5W9H - chains G and q of the 12 polymer chains in the assembly; structure by electron microscopy, 4.00 A resolution.

Chain G (and q):
Name: Mers S
Source organism: Middle East respiratory syndrome-related coronavirus
Notes: chain q of this document is another copy of the same molecule, construct and numbering; everything in this record applies to it too
UniProtKB: W5ZZF5 (W5ZZF5_9BETC); residues 1-1291 here = UniProt positions 1-1291
Amino-acid sequence (1329 residues; each row starts with the number of its first residue):
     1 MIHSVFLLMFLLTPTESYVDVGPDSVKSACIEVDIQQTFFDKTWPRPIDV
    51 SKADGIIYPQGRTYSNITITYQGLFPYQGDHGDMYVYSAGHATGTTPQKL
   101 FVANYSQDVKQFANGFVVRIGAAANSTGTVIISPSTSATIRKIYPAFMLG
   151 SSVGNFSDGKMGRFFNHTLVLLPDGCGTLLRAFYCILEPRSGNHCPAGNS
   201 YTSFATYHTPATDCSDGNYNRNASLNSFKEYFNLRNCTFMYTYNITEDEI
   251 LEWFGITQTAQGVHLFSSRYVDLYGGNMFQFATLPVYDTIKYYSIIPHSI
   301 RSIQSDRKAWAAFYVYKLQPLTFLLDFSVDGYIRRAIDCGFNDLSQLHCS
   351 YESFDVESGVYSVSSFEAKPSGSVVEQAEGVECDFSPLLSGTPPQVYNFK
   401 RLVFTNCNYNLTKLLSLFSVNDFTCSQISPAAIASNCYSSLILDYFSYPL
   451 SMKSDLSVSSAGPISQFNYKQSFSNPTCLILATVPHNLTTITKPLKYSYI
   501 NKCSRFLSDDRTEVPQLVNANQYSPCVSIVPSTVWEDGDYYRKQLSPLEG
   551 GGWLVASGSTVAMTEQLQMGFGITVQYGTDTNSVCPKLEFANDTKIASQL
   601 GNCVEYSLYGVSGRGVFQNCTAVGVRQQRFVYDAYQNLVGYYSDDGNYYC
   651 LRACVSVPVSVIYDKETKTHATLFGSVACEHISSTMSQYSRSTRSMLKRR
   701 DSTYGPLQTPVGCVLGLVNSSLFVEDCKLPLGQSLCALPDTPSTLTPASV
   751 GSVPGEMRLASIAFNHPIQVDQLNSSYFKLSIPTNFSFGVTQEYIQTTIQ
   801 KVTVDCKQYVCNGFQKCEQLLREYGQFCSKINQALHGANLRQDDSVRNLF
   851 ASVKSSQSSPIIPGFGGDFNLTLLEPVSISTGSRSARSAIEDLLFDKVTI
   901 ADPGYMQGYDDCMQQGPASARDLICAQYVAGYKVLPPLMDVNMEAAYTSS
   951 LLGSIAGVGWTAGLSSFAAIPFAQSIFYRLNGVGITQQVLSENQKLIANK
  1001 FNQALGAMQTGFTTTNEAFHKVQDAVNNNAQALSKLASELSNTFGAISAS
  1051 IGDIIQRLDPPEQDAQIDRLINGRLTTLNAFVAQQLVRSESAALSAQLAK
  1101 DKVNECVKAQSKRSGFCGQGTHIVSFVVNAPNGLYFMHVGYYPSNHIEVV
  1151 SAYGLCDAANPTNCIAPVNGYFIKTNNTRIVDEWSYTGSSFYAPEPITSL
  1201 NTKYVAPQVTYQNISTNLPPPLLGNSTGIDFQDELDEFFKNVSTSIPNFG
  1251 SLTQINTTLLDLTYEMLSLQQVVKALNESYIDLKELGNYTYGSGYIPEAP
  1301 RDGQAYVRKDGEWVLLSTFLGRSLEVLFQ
Disordered / not traced: 1-752, 878-885, 1224-1329 (chain q: 1-17, 744-1329)
Construct notes: conflict Phe506 (Leu in W5ZZF5), Ala748 (Arg in W5ZZF5), Gly751 (Arg in W5ZZF5); engineered mutation Pro1060 (Val in W5ZZF5), Pro1061 (Leu in W5ZZF5); expression tag (1292-1329)
Disulfide bonds: Cys806-Cys828, Cys811-Cys817, Cys912-Cys925, Cys1106-Cys1117, Cys1156-Cys1164
Covalent attachments: N-acetylglucosamine (NAG) linked to Asn774, Asn785, Asn870, Asn1176, Asn1213
Reported in the primary citation:
  - mutagenesis - V1060P/L1061P (>50-fold): increased expression

Interface between chain G and chain q:
Pairs across the interface - 63 pairs, chain G then chain q:
  Asp805(G) with Ser364(q), hydrogen bond; Ser365(q), hydrogen bond (side chain-backbone)
  Arg822(G) with Gln72(q), hydrogen bond; Pro320(q), hydrogen bond (side chain-backbone); Leu321(q); Thr322(q), hydrogen bond
  Ser829(G) with Ser350(q), hydrogen bond (side chain-backbone)
  Gln833(G) with Ser350(q); Tyr351(q)
  His836(G) with Val360(q); Tyr361(q)
  Tyr905(G) with Pro710(q); Val711(q)
  Met906(G) with Pro710(q)
  Gln907(G) with Ser676(q); Ala678(q)
  Tyr909(G) with Val655(q); Ser656(q); Val657(q); Ser676(q); Val677(q); His681(q)
  Asp911(G) with Arg652(q), hydrogen bond (backbone-side chain)
  Cys912(G) with Arg652(q), hydrogen bond (backbone-side chain); Val655(q), hydrophobic
  Met913(G) with Arg652(q), hydrogen bond (backbone-side chain); Val655(q); His681(q)
  Gln914(G) with Leu600(q); Gly601(q), hydrogen bond (side chain-backbone); Val616(q); Phe617(q); Gln618(q), hydrogen bond (backbone-side chain); Arg652(q)
  Gly916(G) with Gln618(q), hydrogen bond (backbone-side chain); Arg652(q), hydrogen bond (backbone-side chain)
  Pro917(G) with Arg652(q), hydrogen bond (backbone-side chain)
  Ala918(G) with Arg652(q)
  Tyr928(G) with Ser656(q), hydrogen bond (backbone-side chain); Ser676(q), hydrogen bond
  Val929(G) with Cys654(q)
  Pro936(G) with Val711(q), hydrophobic
  Pro937(G) with Gly732(q); Gln733(q), hydrogen bond (backbone-backbone)
  Leu938(G) with Gly732(q); Gln733(q), hydrogen bond (backbone-backbone)
  Met939(G) with Gln733(q)
  Asp940(G) with Gln733(q); Ser734(q)
  Met943(G) with Gln733(q); Ser734(q)
  Ser1041(G) with Tyr635(q)
  Asp1053(G) with Ser612(q)
  Gln1056(G) with Ala432(q)
  Arg1057(G) with Gln427(q); Ile428(q); Ser429(q), hydrogen bond (backbone-backbone); Ala432(q); Asn436(q)
  Leu1058(G) with Gln427(q); Ile428(q)
  Asp1059(G) with Ser429(q); Pro430(q)
Interface residues without a listed pair, chain G (36 interface residues in all): Thr803, Asn812, Lys933, Ser1034, Ser1038, Ile1047
Interface residues without a listed pair, chain q (44 interface residues in all): Ser362, Pro476, Arg614, Cys650, Pro658, Ser660, Pro730

In short:
36 residues of chain G and 44 residues of chain q are in contact, with 19 hydrogen bonds. Among the polar
pairs are Asp805(G)-Ser364(q), Asp805(G)-Ser365(q) and Arg822(G)-Gln72(q). Covalently linked
N-acetylglucosamine: at Asn774(G), Asn785(G), Asn870(G), Asn1176(G) and Asn1213(G). From the paper:
V1060P/L1061P of chain G increase expression.
Chain G and chain q are both Mers S (Middle East respiratory syndrome-related coronavirus); the structure,
MERS S ectodomain trimer in complex with variable domain of neutralizing antibody G4, was determined by
electron microscopy together with 5VZR, 5W9I, 5W9J, 5W9K, 5W9L, 5W9M and 3 further entries from the same
study.
